1JVO - chains A and D of the 4 polymer chains in the assembly; structure by X-ray diffraction, 2.75 A resolution.

== Chain A (and D) ==
Molecule: Azurin
From: Pseudomonas aeruginosa
Notes: fragment: Azurin; chain D of this document is another copy of the same molecule, construct and numbering; everything in this record applies to it too
Reference sequence: P00282 (AZUR_PSEAE); residues 1-128 here correspond to UniProt positions 21-148 (UniProt number = residue number + 20)
Chain sequence (128 residues; each row starts with the number of its first residue):
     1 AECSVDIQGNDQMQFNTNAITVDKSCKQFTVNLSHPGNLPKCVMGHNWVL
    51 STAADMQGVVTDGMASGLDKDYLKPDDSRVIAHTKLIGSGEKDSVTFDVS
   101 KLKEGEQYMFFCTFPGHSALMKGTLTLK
Disulfides: Cys3-Cys26
Sequence notes: engineered mutation Cys42 (Asn62 in P00282)
Ion coordination: Cu ion: His46, Cys112, His117
What the authors report for this chain:
  - Cu ion coordination: Gly45, His46, Cys112, His117, Met121

== Interface between chain A and chain D ==
Pairs across the interface (16):
  Asp11(A) with Gln12(D), hydrogen bond (backbone-side chain)
  Met13(A) with Asp11(D); Met44(D), hydrophobic
  Cys42(A) with Leu120(D)
  Val43(A) with Gln14(D); Leu120(D), hydrophobic
  Met44(A) with Gln12(D)
  Met64(A) with Gly116(D)
  Pro115(A) with Met13(D); Gly116(D); Ala119(D), hydrophobic
  Gly116(A) with Pro115(D); Gly116(D)
  Ala119(A) with Val43(D), hydrophobic
  Leu120(A) with Leu39(D), hydrophobic; Val43(D), hydrophobic
Other interface residues (no listed pair), chain A (14 interface residues in all): Gln12, Leu39, Phe114, His117
Other interface residues (no listed pair), chain D (13 interface residues in all): Met64, His117

== Summary ==
The interface between chain A and chain D involves 14 residues on one side and 13 on the other, with 1
hydrogen bond. Its one hydrogen-bonded contact is Asp11(A)-Gln12(D). The Cu ion site is built by His46(A),
Cys112(A) and His117(A). The paper reports Cu ion coordination by Gly45(A), His46(A) and Cys112(A) among
others.
Both chains are Azurin (Pseudomonas aeruginosa). Entry 1JVO (Azurin dimer, crosslinked via disulfide bridge)
was determined by X-ray diffraction (same publication as 1JVL).
